1EYT - chain A; structure by X-ray diffraction, 1.50 A resolution.

# Chain A
Molecule: High-potential iron-sulfur protein
From: Thermochromatium tepidum
Reference sequence: P80176 (HIP_THETI); residue numbers follow UniProt; this construct covers 1-83
Chain sequence (83 residues; each row starts with the number of its first residue):
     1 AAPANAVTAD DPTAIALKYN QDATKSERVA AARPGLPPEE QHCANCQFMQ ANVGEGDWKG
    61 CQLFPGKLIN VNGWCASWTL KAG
Ion coordination: 4Fe-4S cluster Fe: Cys43, Cys46, Cys61, Cys75
Ligand contacts: 4Fe-4S cluster (SF4): Tyr19, Cys43, Cys46, Phe48, Met49, Cys61, Leu63, Phe64, Ile69, Trp74, Cys75, Ser77, Trp78
Swiss-Prot annotation at these positions:
  - binding site ([4Fe-4S] cluster): Cys43, Cys46, Cys61, Cys75

# Summary
Ligands of chain A: 4Fe-4S cluster. Cys43, Cys46, Cys61 and Cys75 form the 4Fe-4S cluster Fe site. From
UniProt: 4 [4Fe-4S] cluster-binding residues.
Chain A is High-potential iron-sulfur protein (Thermochromatium tepidum); the structure, Crystal structure of
high-potential iron-sulfur protein from thermochromatium tepidum, was determined by X-ray diffraction,
deposited together with 1EYS.
